Entry 7WMP (electron microscopy, 3.60 A resolution); this record covers chains a and x of the 36 polymer chains in the assembly.

Chain a:
Protein: Portal protein
Source organism: Helicobacter phage KHP30
Reference sequence: I7HHN4 (PORTL_BPKHP); numbering as in UniProt (aligned over 1-602)
Amino-acid sequence (602 residues; row label = number of the first residue in the row):
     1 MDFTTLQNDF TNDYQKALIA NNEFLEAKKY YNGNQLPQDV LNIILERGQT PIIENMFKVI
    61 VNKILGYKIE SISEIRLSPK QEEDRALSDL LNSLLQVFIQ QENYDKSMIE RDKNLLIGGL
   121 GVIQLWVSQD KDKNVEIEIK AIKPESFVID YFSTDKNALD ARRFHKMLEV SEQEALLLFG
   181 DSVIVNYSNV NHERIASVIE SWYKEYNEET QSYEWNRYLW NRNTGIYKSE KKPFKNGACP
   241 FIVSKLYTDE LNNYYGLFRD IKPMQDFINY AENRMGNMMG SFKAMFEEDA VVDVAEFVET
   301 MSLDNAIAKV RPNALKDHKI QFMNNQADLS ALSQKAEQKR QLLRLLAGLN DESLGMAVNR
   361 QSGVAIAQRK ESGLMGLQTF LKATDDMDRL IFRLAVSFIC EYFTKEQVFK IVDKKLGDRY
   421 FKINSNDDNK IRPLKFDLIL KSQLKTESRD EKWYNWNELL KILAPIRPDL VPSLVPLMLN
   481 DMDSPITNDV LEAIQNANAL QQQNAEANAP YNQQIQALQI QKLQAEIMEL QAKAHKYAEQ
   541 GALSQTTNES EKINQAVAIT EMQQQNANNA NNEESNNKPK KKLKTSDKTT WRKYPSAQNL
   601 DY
Unresolved in the structure: 423-426, 564-602

Chain x:
Protein: Adaptor protein gp12
Source organism: Helicobacter phage KHP30
Reference sequence: I7HHN3 (I7HHN3_BPKHP); numbering as in UniProt (aligned over 1-195)
Amino-acid sequence (195 residues; numbered 1 to 195; the number before each row is that of its first residue):
     1 MIEVSEVIAK VRERLNDNEV GNYEILDSVL VENINQALLK ICLEFRLKKA ITRSLITEEE
    61 RFLTLNNLLG IESVKLDKKE IESRNTIEKD TGELELLILS DRISVTPFKI GELEVVYYTY
   121 EEIRNILETI KLPKICLDVL VYSVLCNLLE IPNNETNFSV LANYKQLLKL AKDNLTNYLS
   181 LMYSKNIHFS KVVRV

Interface between chain a and chain x:
Contacting residue pairs - 9 pairs, chain a then chain x:
  N305(a) with H188(x); F189(x); S190(x), hydrogen bond (side chain-backbone)
  A306(a) with H188(x)
  I307(a) with H188(x), hydrogen bond (backbone-backbone); F189(x); S190(x)
  K309(a) with N186(x), hydrogen bond; I187(x), hydrogen bond (side chain-backbone)
Also at the interface, not in a pair above, chain a (7 interface residues in all): T300, L303, P312
Also at the interface, not in a pair above, chain x (6 interface residues in all): N177

Overview:
Chain a and chain x form an interface of 7 and 6 residues respectively, with 4 hydrogen bonds. Polar pairs
include N305(a)-S190(x), K309(a)-N186(x) and K309(a)-I187(x).
Here chain a is Portal protein and chain x is Adaptor protein gp12, both from Helicobacter phage KHP30. Entry
7WMP (Tail structure of Helicobacter pylori bacteriophage KHP30) was determined by electron microscopy.
